Entry 5S4W (X-ray diffraction, 2.80 A resolution); this record covers chains A and E of the 6 polymer chains in the assembly.

== Chain A ==
Protein: Tubulin alpha-1B chain
From: Bos taurus
Reference sequence: P81947 (TBA1B_BOVIN); residues 1-451 here = UniProt positions 1-451
Chain sequence (451 residues; each row starts with the number of its first residue):
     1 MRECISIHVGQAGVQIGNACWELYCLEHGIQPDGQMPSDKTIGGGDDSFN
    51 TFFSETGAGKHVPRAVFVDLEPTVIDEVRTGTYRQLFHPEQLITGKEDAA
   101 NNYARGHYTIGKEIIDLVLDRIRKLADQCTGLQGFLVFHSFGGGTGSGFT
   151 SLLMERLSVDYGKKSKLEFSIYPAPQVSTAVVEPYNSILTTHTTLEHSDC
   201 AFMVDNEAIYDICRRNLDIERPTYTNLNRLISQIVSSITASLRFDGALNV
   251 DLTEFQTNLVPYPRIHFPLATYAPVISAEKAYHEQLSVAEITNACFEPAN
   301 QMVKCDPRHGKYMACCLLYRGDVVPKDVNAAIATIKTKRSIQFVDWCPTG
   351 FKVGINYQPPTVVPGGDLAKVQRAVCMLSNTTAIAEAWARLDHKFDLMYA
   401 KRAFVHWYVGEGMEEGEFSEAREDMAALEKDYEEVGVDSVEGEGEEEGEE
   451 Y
Unresolved in the structure: 439-451
Bound ions: Ca2+: Asp-39, Thr-41, Gly-44, Glu-55
Ligand contacts: GTP (guanosine-5'-triphosphate): Gly-10, Gln-11, Ala-12, Gln-15, Ile-16, Asp-69, Glu-71, Asp-98, Ala-99, Ala-100, Asn-101, Ser-140, Gly-142, Gly-143, Gly-144, Thr-145, Gly-146, Ile-171, Pro-173, Val-177, Ser-178, Glu-183, Asn-206, Tyr-224, Leu-227, Asn-228, Ile-231

== Chain E ==
Protein: Stathmin-4
From: Rattus norvegicus
Reference sequence: P63043 (STMN4_RAT); residues 5-145 here correspond to UniProt positions 49-189 (UniProt number = residue number + 44)
Chain sequence (143 residues; numbered 3 to 145; the number before each row is that of its first residue):
     3 MADMEVIELNKCTSGQSFEVILKPPSFDGVPEFNASLPRRRDPSLEEIQK
    53 KLEAAEERRKYQEAELLKHLAEKREHEREVIQKAIEENNNFIKMAKEKLA
   103 QKMESNKENREAHLAAMLERLQEKDKHAEEVRKNKELKEEASR
Unresolved in the structure: 3-5, 29-43, 144-145
Construct notes: initiating methionine (3); expression tag (4)
Curated features (UniProtKB/Swiss-Prot):
  - modified residue: Ser-46 (Phosphoserine)

== Chain A / chain E interface ==
Residue-residue contacts (58):
  His-107(A) / Leu-54(E)
  Tyr-108(A) / Lys-53(E)
  Tyr-108(A) / Ala-57(E)  hydrophobic
  Tyr-108(A) / Arg-61(E)
  Thr-109(A) / Arg-61(E)  hydrogen bond
  Lys-112(A) / Glu-58(E)  salt bridge
  Leu-152(A) / Leu-54(E)  hydrophobic
  Glu-155(A) / Ile-50(E)
  Arg-156(A) / Leu-47(E)
  Arg-156(A) / Gln-51(E)
  Val-159(A) / Pro-45(E)
  His-197(A) / Asp-44(E)  salt bridge
  His-197(A) / Pro-45(E)
  Asp-245(A) / Cys-14(E)
  Asp-245(A) / Ser-16(E)  hydrogen bond (backbone-side chain)
  Ala-247(A) / Asn-12(E)
  Ala-247(A) / Ser-19(E)
  Leu-248(A) / Ser-19(E)
  Pro-325(A) / Gln-18(E)
  Pro-325(A) / Phe-20(E)  hydrophobic
  Asn-329(A) / Met-6(E)
  Asn-329(A) / Val-8(E)
  Asn-329(A) / Phe-20(E)
  Ile-332(A) / Val-22(E)  hydrophobic
  Lys-336(A) / Leu-24(E)
  Asp-345(A) / Pro-27(E)
  Asp-345(A) / Ser-28(E)  hydrogen bond (backbone-backbone)
  Cys-347(A) / Pro-27(E)
  Pro-348(A) / Pro-27(E)
  Thr-349(A) / Ile-23(E)
  Thr-349(A) / Leu-24(E)  hydrogen bond (backbone-backbone)
  Thr-349(A) / Lys-25(E)  hydrogen bond (backbone-backbone)
  Gly-350(A) / Val-22(E)
  Phe-351(A) / Glu-21(E)
  Phe-351(A) / Val-22(E)  hydrogen bond (backbone-backbone)
  Phe-351(A) / Leu-24(E)  hydrophobic
  Lys-352(A) / Phe-20(E)
  Lys-352(A) / Glu-21(E)  salt bridge
  Val-353(A) / Ser-19(E)
  Val-353(A) / Phe-20(E)  hydrogen bond (backbone-backbone)
  Gly-354(A) / Gln-18(E)
  Gly-354(A) / Ser-19(E)
  Ile-355(A) / Ser-16(E)
  Ile-355(A) / Gly-17(E)
  Ile-355(A) / Gln-18(E)  hydrogen bond (backbone-backbone)
  Asn-356(A) / Ser-16(E)  hydrogen bond (side chain-backbone)
  Tyr-357(A) / Thr-15(E)
  Tyr-357(A) / Ser-16(E)  hydrogen bond (backbone-backbone)
  Tyr-357(A) / Gly-17(E)
  Tyr-357(A) / Gln-18(E)  hydrogen bond
  Val-409(A) / Gln-64(E)
  Gly-410(A) / Arg-61(E)
  Gly-410(A) / Gln-64(E)
  Glu-411(A) / Arg-61(E)  hydrogen bond (backbone-side chain)
  Gly-412(A) / Ala-57(E)
  Gly-412(A) / Arg-60(E)  hydrogen bond (backbone-side chain)
  Gly-412(A) / Arg-61(E)
  Glu-414(A) / Arg-60(E)  salt bridge
Interface residues without a listed pair, chain A (40 interface residues in all): Glu-113, Ser-158, Glu-196, Gly-246, Val-328, Ala-333, Trp-346
Interface residues without a listed pair, chain E (30 interface residues in all): Glu-55

== Overview ==
40 residues of chain A face 30 of chain E across their interface; the contacts include 13 hydrogen bonds and 4
salt bridges. Polar contacts include Lys-112(A)/Glu-58(E), His-197(A)/Asp-44(E) and Lys-352(A)/Glu-21(E).
Ligands of chain A: GTP. Asp-39(A), Thr-41(A), Gly-44(A) and Glu-55(A) coordinate Ca2+.
Chain A is Tubulin alpha-1B chain (Bos taurus) and chain E is Stathmin-4 (Rattus norvegicus); the structure,
Tubulin-Z1416571195-complex, was determined by X-ray diffraction together with 5S4L, 5S4M, 5S4N, 5S4O, 5S4P,
5S4Q and 52 further entries from the same study.
